Entry 2IUP (X-ray diffraction, 1.80 A resolution); this record covers chains A and H of the 4 polymer chains in the assembly.

== Chain A ==
Protein: Aromatic amine dehydrogenase alpha subunit
Source organism: Alcaligenes faecalis
Notes: EC 1.4.99.4
Amino-acid sequence (361 residues; numbered 73 to 433; the number before each row is that of its first residue):
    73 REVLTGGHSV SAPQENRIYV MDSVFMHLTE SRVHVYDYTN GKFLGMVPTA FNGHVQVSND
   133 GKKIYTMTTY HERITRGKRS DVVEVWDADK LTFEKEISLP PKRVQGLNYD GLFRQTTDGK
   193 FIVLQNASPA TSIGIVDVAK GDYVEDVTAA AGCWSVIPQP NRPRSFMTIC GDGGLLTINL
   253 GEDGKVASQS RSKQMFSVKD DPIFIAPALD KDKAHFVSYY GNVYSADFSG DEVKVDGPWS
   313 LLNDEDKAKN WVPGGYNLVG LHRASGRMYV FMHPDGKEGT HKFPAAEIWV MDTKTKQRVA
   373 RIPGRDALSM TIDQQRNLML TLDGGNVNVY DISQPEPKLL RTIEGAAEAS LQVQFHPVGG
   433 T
Not modelled in the structure: 433
Cystine bridges: Cys225-Cys242

== Chain H ==
Protein: Aromatic amine dehydrogenase beta subunit
Source organism: Alcaligenes faecalis
Notes: EC 1.4.99.4
Amino-acid sequence (135 residues; each row starts with the number of its first residue):
    48 AGGGGSSSGA DHISLNPDLA NEDEVNSCDY WRHCAVDGFL CSCCGGTTTT CPPGSTPSPI
   108 SWIGTCHNPH DGKDYLISYH DCCGKTACGR CQCNTQTRER PGYEFFLHND VNWCMANENS
   168 TFHCTTSVLV GLAKN
Not modelled in the structure: 48-60, 180-182
Cystine bridges: Cys75-Cys140, Cys81-Cys113, Cys88-Cys171, Cys90-Cys138, Cys91-Cys135, Cys98-Cys129, Cys130-Cys161
Glycans and other covalent adducts: covalent link Trp109-Trp160
Modified residues: Trp109 (2-amino-3-(6,7-dioxo-6,7-dihydro-1H-indol-3-yl)-propionic acid; TRQ)

== Chain A / chain H interface ==
Pairs across the interface (64):
  Phe97(A) with Phe86(H), hydrophobic; Ala134(H); Gln139(H); Phe169(H), hydrophobic
  Met98(A) with Ala134(H); Gly136(H)
  Thr101(A) with Thr133(H)
  Phe123(A) with Asn159(H); Ser167(H)
  His143(A) with Asn166(H), hydrogen bond; Ser167(H), hydrogen bond
  Ile146(A) with Asn166(H), hydrogen bond (backbone-side chain); Thr168(H), hydrogen bond (backbone-side chain)
  Thr147(A) with Gly131(H); Thr133(H); Asn166(H), hydrogen bond (backbone-side chain)
  Arg148(A) with Asn166(H)
  Arg151(A) with Met162(H), hydrogen bond (side chain-backbone); Ser167(H)
  Gln177(A) with Val158(H); Asn159(H), hydrogen bond (backbone-backbone); Met162(H); Ser167(H), hydrogen bond
  Gly178(A) with Asp157(H); Val158(H)
  Leu179(A) with Asp157(H), hydrogen bond (backbone-backbone)
  Tyr181(A) with Asp157(H), hydrogen bond
  Ala199(A) with Phe152(H), hydrophobic; Met162(H)
  Ser200(A) with Ala163(H)
  Pro201(A) with Ile107(H), hydrophobic; Phe152(H); Phe153(H), hydrophobic; Trp160(H), hydrophobic; Met162(H), hydrophobic
  Trp226(A) with Gly149(H); Tyr150(H); Phe152(H), hydrophobic; Val158(H), hydrophobic
  Ile241(A) with Tyr150(H), hydrophobic
  Gly243(A) with Tyr150(H)
  Phe268(A) with Tyr150(H)
  Val270(A) with Glu151(H)
  Lys271(A) with Glu151(H), salt bridge
  Pro274(A) with Arg147(H); Tyr150(H)
  Ile275(A) with Pro148(H); Tyr150(H), hydrogen bond (backbone-side chain)
  Ile277(A) with Pro148(H), hydrophobic; Tyr150(H), hydrophobic
  Tyr291(A) with Glu146(H), hydrogen bond (side chain-backbone); Arg147(H); Pro148(H)
  Tyr328(A) with Asn141(H), hydrogen bond; Asp157(H)
  Glu350(A) with Arg145(H), hydrogen bond (side chain-backbone); Arg147(H), salt bridge
  Gly351(A) with Gln143(H)
  His353(A) with Gln143(H); Glu146(H), salt bridge
  Lys354(A) with Gln143(H); Glu146(H), salt bridge; Asn156(H), hydrogen bond; Asp157(H), salt bridge
Also at the interface, not in a pair above, chain A (36 interface residues in all): Thr141, Val176, Gly224, Cys242, Tyr292
Also at the interface, not in a pair above, chain H (33 interface residues in all): Lys132, Thr144, His155, Glu165

== In short ==
36 residues of chain A face 33 of chain H across their interface; the contacts include 15 hydrogen bonds and 5
salt bridges. Polar contacts include Lys271(A)-Glu151(H), Glu350(A)-Arg147(H) and His353(A)-Glu146(H).
Here chain A is Aromatic amine dehydrogenase alpha subunit and chain H is Aromatic amine dehydrogenase beta
subunit, both from Alcaligenes faecalis. Entry 2IUP (Crystal structure of dithionite-reduced aromatic amine
dehydrogenase (aadh) from alcaligenes faecalis) was determined by X-ray diffraction (same publication as 2HXC,
2IUQ, 2IUR and 2IUV).
